PDB entry 6RME | X-ray diffraction, 3.40 A resolution | chains B and C of the 4 polymer chains in the assembly

# Chain B
Protein: IMP-specific 5'-nucleotidase, putative
From: Plasmodium falciparum (isolate 3D7)
Notes: EC 3.1.3.5
Reference sequence: A0A144A134 (A0A144A134_PLAF7); residue numbers follow UniProt; this construct covers 46-430
Chain sequence (385 residues; row label = number of the first residue in the row):
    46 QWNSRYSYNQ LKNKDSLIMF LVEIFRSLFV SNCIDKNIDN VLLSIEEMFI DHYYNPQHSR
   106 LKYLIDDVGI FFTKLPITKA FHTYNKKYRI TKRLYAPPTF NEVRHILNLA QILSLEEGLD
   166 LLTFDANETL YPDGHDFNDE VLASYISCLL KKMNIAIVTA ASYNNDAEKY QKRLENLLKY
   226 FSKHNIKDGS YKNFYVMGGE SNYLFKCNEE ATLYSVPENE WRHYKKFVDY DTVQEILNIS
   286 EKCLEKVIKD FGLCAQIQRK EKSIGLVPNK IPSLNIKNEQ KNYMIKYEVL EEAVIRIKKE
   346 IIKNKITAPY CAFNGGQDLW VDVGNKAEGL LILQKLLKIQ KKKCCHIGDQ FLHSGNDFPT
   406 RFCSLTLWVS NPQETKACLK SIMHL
Not modelled in the structure: 317-326
Construct notes: engineered mutation N172 (Asp in A0A144A134)
Ion coordination: Mg2+: D170, N172, D394 (together with inosinic acid)
Ligand contacts: inosinic acid (IMP): D170, A171, N172, D178, T204, A205, A206, S207, S308, F358, G360, D363, W365, D367, K371, D394, Q395, N401
Swiss-Prot annotation at these positions:
  - active site: D170 (Nucleophile)
  - binding site (ATP): K132, H150
  - binding site (IMP): D170, D178, T204, S207, S308, D363, K371
  - binding site (Mg(2+)): D170, D394

# Chain C
Protein: IMP-specific 5'-nucleotidase, putative
From: Plasmodium falciparum (isolate 3D7)
Notes: EC 3.1.3.5
Reference sequence: A0A144A134 (A0A144A134_PLAF7); residue numbers follow UniProt; this construct covers 38-431
Chain sequence (394 residues; row label = number of the first residue in the row):
    38 SDMKKNIVQW NSRYSYNQLK NKDSLIMFLV EIFRSLFVSN CIDKNIDNVL LSIEEMFIDH
    98 YYNPQHSRLK YLIDDVGIFF TKLPITKAFH TYNKKYRITK RLYAPPTFNE VRHILNLAQI
   158 LSLEEGLDLL TFDANETLYP DGHDFNDEVL ASYISCLLKK MNIAIVTAAS YNNDAEKYQK
   218 RLENLLKYFS KHNIKDGSYK NFYVMGGESN YLFKCNEEAT LYSVPENEWR HYKKFVDYDT
   278 VQEILNISEK CLEKVIKDFG LCAQIQRKEK SIGLVPNKIP SLNIKNEQKN YMIKYEVLEE
   338 AVIRIKKEII KNKITAPYCA FNGGQDLWVD VGNKAEGLLI LQKLLKIQKK KCCHIGDQFL
   398 HSGNDFPTRF CSLTLWVSNP QETKACLKSI MHLN
Not modelled in the structure: 318-326
Construct notes: engineered mutation N172 (Asp in A0A144A134)
Ion coordination: Mg2+: D170, N172, D394 (together with inosinic acid)
Ligand contacts: inosinic acid (IMP): D170, A171, N172, D178, T204, A205, A206, S207, K305, S308, F358, G360, D363, W365, D367, K371, Q395, N401
Swiss-Prot annotation at these positions:
  - active site: D170 (Nucleophile)
  - binding site (ATP): K132, H150
  - binding site (IMP): D170, D178, T204, S207, S308, D363, K371
  - binding site (Mg(2+)): D170, D394
What the authors report for this chain:
  - mutagenesis - K41L: increased catalytic activity on ATP

# How chain B and chain C interact
Residue-residue contacts (47; chain B residue first):
  F65(B) - V75(C)  hydrophobic
  E68(B) - S72(C)  hydrogen bond (backbone-side chain)
  I69(B) - S72(C)
  I69(B) - S76(C)
  S72(B) - E68(C)  hydrogen bond (side chain-backbone)
  S72(B) - I69(C)
  S72(B) - S72(C)  hydrogen bond
  F74(B) - R105(C)  hydrogen bond (backbone-side chain)
  V75(B) - F65(C)  hydrophobic
  V75(B) - M93(C)
  V75(B) - R105(C)
  V75(B) - L109(C)
  S76(B) - I69(C)
  S76(B) - V86(C)
  S76(B) - S89(C)
  S76(B) - I90(C)
  N77(B) - S89(C)
  N77(B) - M93(C)
  N77(B) - R105(C)
  C78(B) - N85(C)
  C78(B) - V86(C)  hydrophobic
  C78(B) - S89(C)
  K81(B) - N85(C)
  K81(B) - S89(C)  hydrogen bond
  N82(B) - N85(C)  hydrogen bond (backbone-side chain)
  I83(B) - N85(C)
  N85(B) - C78(C)
  N85(B) - K81(C)
  N85(B) - N82(C)  hydrogen bond (side chain-backbone)
  N85(B) - N85(C)  hydrogen bond
  V86(B) - C78(C)  hydrophobic
  S89(B) - S76(C)
  S89(B) - N77(C)
  S89(B) - C78(C)
  S89(B) - K81(C)  hydrogen bond
  I90(B) - S76(C)
  E92(B) - N77(C)
  E92(B) - K81(C)  salt bridge
  M93(B) - V75(C)
  R105(B) - F74(C)  hydrogen bond (side chain-backbone)
  R105(B) - V75(C)
  R105(B) - N77(C)
  R105(B) - L139(C)  hydrogen bond (side chain-backbone)
  Y108(B) - Y140(C)  hydrogen bond (side chain-backbone)
  L109(B) - V75(C)
  L139(B) - R105(C)  hydrogen bond (backbone-side chain)
  Y140(B) - Y108(C)  hydrogen bond (backbone-side chain)
Other interface residues (no listed pair), chain B (25 interface residues in all): L73, L88
Other interface residues (no listed pair), chain C (24 interface residues in all): L73, I83, E92

# Overview
The interface between chain B and chain C involves 25 residues on one side and 24 on the other; the contacts
include 14 hydrogen bonds and 1 salt bridge. Polar pairs include E92(B)-K81(C), E68(B)-S72(C) and
S72(B)-E68(C). Chain B binds inosinic acid. The paper reports that K41L of chain C increases catalytic
activity on ATP.
Here chain B is IMP-specific 5'-nucleotidase, putative and chain C is IMP-specific 5'-nucleotidase, putative,
both from Plasmodium falciparum (isolate 3D7). Entry 6RME (Structure of IMP bound Plasmodium falciparum
IMP-nucleotidase mutant D172N) was determined by X-ray diffraction (same publication as 6RMD, 6RMO, 6RMW, 6RN1
and 6RNH).
